Entry 3QV7 (X-ray diffraction, 2.70 A resolution); this record covers chains D and A of the 4 polymer chains in the assembly.

# Chain D (and A)
Protein: Pyruvate kinase
From: Leishmania mexicana
Notes: EC 2.7.1.40; chain A of this document is another copy of the same molecule, construct and numbering; everything in this record applies to it too
Reference sequence: Q27686 (KPYK_LEIME); residues 0-498 here correspond to UniProt positions 1-499 (UniProt number = residue number + 1)
Amino-acid sequence (499 residues; each row starts with the number of its first residue; numbering starts at 0):
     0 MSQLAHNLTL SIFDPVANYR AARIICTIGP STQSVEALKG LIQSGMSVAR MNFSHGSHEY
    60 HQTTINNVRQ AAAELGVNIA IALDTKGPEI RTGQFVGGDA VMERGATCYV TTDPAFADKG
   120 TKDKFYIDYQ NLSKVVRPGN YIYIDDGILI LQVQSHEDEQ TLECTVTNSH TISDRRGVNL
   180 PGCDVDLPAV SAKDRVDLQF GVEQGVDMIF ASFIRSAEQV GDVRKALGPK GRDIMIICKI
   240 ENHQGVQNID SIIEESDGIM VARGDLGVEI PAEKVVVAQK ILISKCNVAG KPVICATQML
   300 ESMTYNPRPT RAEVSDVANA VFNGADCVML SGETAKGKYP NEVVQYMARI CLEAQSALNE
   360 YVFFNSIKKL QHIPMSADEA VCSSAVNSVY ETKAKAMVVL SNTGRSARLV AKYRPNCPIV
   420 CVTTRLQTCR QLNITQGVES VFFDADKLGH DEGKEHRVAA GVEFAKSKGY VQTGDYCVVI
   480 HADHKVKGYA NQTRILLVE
Unresolved in the structure: 0, 483-486 (chain A: 0, 482-486)
Metal / ion sites: K+ site 1: Asn-51, Ser-53, Thr-84; K+ site 2 near Asp-264 (its only coordinating residue here)
Ligand contacts:
  - Ponceau S (QV7; 3-hydroxy-4-[(E)-{2-sulfo-4-[(E)-(4-sulfophenyl)diazenyl]phenyl}diazenyl]naphthalene-2,7-disulfonic acid), molecule 1: Ser-1, Tyr-360, Val-361, Asn-364, Lys-368
  - Ponceau S (QV7), molecule 2: Pro-29, Gln-32, His-54, Gly-55, Ser-56, Tyr-59, Lys-335
From the paper describing this entry:
  - binding site for Ponceau S: Pro-29, His-54, Tyr-59

# Chain D / chain A interface
Contacting residue pairs (71; chain D residue first):
  Ser-1(D) with Ser-365(A), hydrogen bond
  Gln-2(D) with Lys-279(A)
  Leu-3(D) with Ser-283(A); Val-287(A), hydrophobic
  Asn-6(D) with Lys-279(A); Ile-280(A); Ser-283(A), hydrogen bond
  Leu-7(D) with Ser-283(A); Lys-284(A), hydrogen bond (backbone-side chain); Val-287(A), hydrophobic; Leu-369(A), hydrophobic
  Leu-9(D) with Ile-280(A), hydrophobic
  Ile-11(D) with Lys-273(A), hydrogen bond (backbone-side chain); Val-276(A), hydrophobic; Ala-277(A); Ile-280(A), hydrophobic
  Phe-12(D) with His-242(A); Gln-246(A)
  His-242(D) with Phe-12(A)
  Val-245(D) with Ile-11(A), hydrophobic
  Gln-246(D) with Phe-12(A)
  Arg-262(D) with Arg-310(A)
  Ala-271(D) with Tyr-345(A)
  Glu-272(D) with Val-313(A); Tyr-345(A), hydrogen bond; Arg-348(A); Glu-352(A)
  Lys-273(D) with Ile-11(A), hydrogen bond (side chain-backbone); Glu-352(A), salt bridge
  Val-275(D) with Ser-314(A); Ala-317(A), hydrophobic
  Val-276(D) with Ile-11(A), hydrophobic; Ala-356(A), hydrophobic
  Ala-277(D) with Ile-11(A)
  Gln-278(D) with Arg-310(A)
  Lys-279(D) with Asn-6(A); Phe-321(A)
  Ile-280(D) with Asn-6(A); Leu-9(A), hydrophobic; Ile-11(A), hydrophobic
  Ser-283(D) with Leu-3(A); Asn-6(A), hydrogen bond; Leu-7(A)
  Lys-284(D) with Leu-7(A), hydrogen bond (side chain-backbone)
  Val-287(D) with Leu-3(A), hydrophobic; Leu-7(A), hydrophobic
  Gln-297(D) with Arg-310(A)
  Arg-310(D) with Arg-262(A); Val-275(A); Gln-297(A); Asp-315(A), salt bridge
  Val-313(D) with Ala-271(A), hydrophobic; Glu-272(A)
  Ser-314(D) with Val-275(A); Asp-315(A)
  Asp-315(D) with Arg-310(A), salt bridge; Ser-314(A)
  Ala-317(D) with Val-275(A), hydrophobic
  Asn-318(D) with Asn-318(A)
  Phe-321(D) with Lys-279(A)
  Tyr-345(D) with Ala-271(A); Glu-272(A), hydrogen bond
  Arg-348(D) with Glu-272(A)
  Glu-352(D) with Glu-272(A); Lys-273(A), salt bridge; Val-276(A)
  Ala-356(D) with Val-276(A), hydrophobic
  Phe-362(D) with Leu-3(A), hydrophobic
  Ser-365(D) with Ser-1(A), hydrogen bond
  Leu-369(D) with Leu-3(A), hydrophobic; Leu-7(A), hydrophobic
Also at the interface, not in a pair above, chain D (47 interface residues in all): Ala-4, Asp-13, Ile-269, Asn-286, Ala-311, Glu-312, Ile-349, Ile-366
Also at the interface, not in a pair above, chain A (46 interface residues in all): Gln-2, Ala-4, Ser-10, Val-15, Val-245, Ile-269, Ala-311, Glu-312, Ile-349, Phe-362, Ile-366

# Overview
The interface between chain D and chain A involves 47 residues on one side and 46 on the other, with 10
hydrogen bonds and 4 salt bridges. Polar pairs include Lys-273(D)/Glu-352(A), Arg-310(D)/Asp-315(A) and
Ser-1(D)/Ser-365(A). Ligands of chain D: Ponceau S. From the paper: a binding site for Ponceau S at Pro-29(D),
His-54(D) and Tyr-59(D).
Chain D and chain A are both Pyruvate kinase (Leishmania mexicana); the structure, Crystal structure of
Leishmania mexicana pyruvate kinase(LmPYK)in complex with ponceau S and acid blue 25, was determined by X-ray
diffraction (same publication as 3QV9, 3QV6, 3QV8 and 3PP7).
